Entry 4QK3 (X-ray diffraction, 1.34 A resolution); this record covers chain A.

# Chain A
Molecule: Carbonic anhydrase 2
Source organism: Homo sapiens
Notes: EC 4.2.1.1; fragment: deleted
UniProt: P00918 (CAH2_HUMAN); aligned to UniProt positions 1-249 over residues 1-250 (the alignment contains insertions or deletions, so no single offset holds)
Sequence (249 residues; numbered 1 to 250; 1 number in that range is skipped by the numbering (no residue carries it; nothing is unmodelled there); the number before each row is that of its first residue):
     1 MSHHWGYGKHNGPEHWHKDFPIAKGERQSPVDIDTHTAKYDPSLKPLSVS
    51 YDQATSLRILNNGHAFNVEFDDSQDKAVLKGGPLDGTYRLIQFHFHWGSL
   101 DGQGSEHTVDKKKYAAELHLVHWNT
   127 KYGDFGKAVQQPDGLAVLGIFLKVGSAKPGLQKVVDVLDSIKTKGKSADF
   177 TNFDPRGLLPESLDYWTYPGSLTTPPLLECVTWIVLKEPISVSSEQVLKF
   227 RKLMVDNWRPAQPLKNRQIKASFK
Unresolved in the structure: 1-3
Curated features (UniProtKB/Swiss-Prot):
  - active site: His64 (Proton donor/acceptor)
  - binding site (Zn(2+)): His94, His96, His119
  - binding site (substrate): Thr199, Thr200
  - site: Tyr7 (Fine-tunes the proton-transfer properties of H-64), Asn62 (Fine-tunes the proton-transfer properties of H-64), Asn67 (Fine-tunes the proton-transfer properties of H-64), Gln92 (Involved in the binding of some activators, including histamine and L-histidine)
  - modified residue: Ser2 (N-acetylserine), Ser166 (Phosphoserine), Ser173 (Phosphoserine)
Bound ions: Zn2+: His94, His96, His119
Reported in the primary citation:
  - catalytic residues: His64

# Overview
His94, His96 and His119 form the Zn2+ site. UniProt lists active-site residue His64, 3 Zn2+-binding residues
and substrate-binding residues Thr199 and Thr200. The paper reports the catalytic residue His64.
Chain A is Carbonic anhydrase 2 (Homo sapiens); the structure, Structural and Catalytic Effects of Proline
Substitution and Surface Loop Deletion in the Extended Active Site ..., was determined by X-ray diffraction
together with 4QK1 and 4QK2 from the same study.
